PDB entry 8VVB | X-ray diffraction, 1.78 A resolution | chains A and B

Chain A:
Protein: L5A7 Heavy Chain
Organism: Homo sapiens
Amino-acid sequence (230 residues; row label = number of the first residue in the row; a row labelled like 35A-35B holds insertion residues (35A, then the next letters in order)):
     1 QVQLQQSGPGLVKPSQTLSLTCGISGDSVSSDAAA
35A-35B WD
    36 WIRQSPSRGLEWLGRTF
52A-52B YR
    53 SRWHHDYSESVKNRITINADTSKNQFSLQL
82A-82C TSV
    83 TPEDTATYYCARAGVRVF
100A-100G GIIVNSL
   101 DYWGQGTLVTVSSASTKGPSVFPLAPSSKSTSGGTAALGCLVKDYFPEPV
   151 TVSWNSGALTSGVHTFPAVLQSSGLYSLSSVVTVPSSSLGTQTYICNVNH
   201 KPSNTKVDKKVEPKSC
Not modelled in the structure: 129-134
Disulfides: Cys-22/Cys-92, Cys-140/Cys-196

Chain B:
Protein: L5A7 Light Chain
Organism: Homo sapiens
Amino-acid sequence (210 residues; each row starts with the number of its first residue; note: 4 numbers in that range are skipped by the numbering (no residue carries them; nothing is unmodelled there)):
     1 AIQLTQSPSSLSASVGDRVTITCRASQATSSYLAWYQQKPGKAPKLLIYA
    51 ASTLQSGVPSRFSGSGSGTDFTLTITSLQPEDFATYYCQLS
    96 KTFGPGTKVEIKRTVAAPSVFIFPPSDEQLKSGTASVVCLLNNFYPREAK
   146 VQWKVDNALQSGNSQESVTEQDSKDSTYSLSSTLTLSKADYEKHKVYACE
   196 VTHQGLSSPVTKSFNRGEC
Not modelled in the structure: 214
Disulfides: Cys-23/Cys-88, Cys-134/Cys-194

How chain A and chain B interact:
Pairs across the interface (57):
  Gln-39(A) / Gln-38(B)  hydrogen bond
  Gln-39(A) / Tyr-87(B)  hydrogen bond
  Leu-45(A) / Tyr-87(B)  hydrophobic
  Leu-45(A) / Phe-98(B)  hydrophobic
  Trp-47(A) / Lys-96(B)
  Arg-50(A) / Lys-96(B)
  Asp-58(A) / Lys-96(B)
  Tyr-91(A) / Gln-38(B)
  Tyr-91(A) / Lys-42(B)
  Tyr-91(A) / Ala-43(B)  hydrophobic
  Val-97(A) / Leu-46(B)  hydrophobic
  Val-97(A) / Tyr-49(B)
  Val-99(A) / Tyr-49(B)  hydrophobic
  Phe-100(A) / Ala-50(B)  hydrophobic
  Val-100D(A) / Tyr-32(B)  hydrophobic
  Ser-100F(A) / Ala-34(B)
  Ser-100F(A) / Tyr-36(B)
  Ser-100F(A) / Tyr-49(B)
  Leu-100G(A) / Tyr-36(B)  hydrogen bond (backbone-side chain)
  Leu-100G(A) / Leu-46(B)
  Leu-100G(A) / Gln-89(B)
  Leu-100G(A) / Phe-98(B)  hydrophobic
  Asp-101(A) / Gln-55(B)  hydrogen bond
  Trp-103(A) / Ala-43(B)  hydrophobic
  Trp-103(A) / Pro-44(B)  hydrogen bond (side chain-backbone)
  Gly-104(A) / Ala-43(B)
  Val-121(A) / Glu-123(B)
  Phe-122(A) / Ser-121(B)
  Phe-122(A) / Gln-124(B)
  Pro-123(A) / Ser-121(B)
  Leu-124(A) / Phe-118(B)
  Ala-125(A) / Phe-118(B)
  Thr-135(A) / Phe-116(B)
  Ala-137(A) / Phe-116(B)  hydrophobic
  Ala-137(A) / Phe-118(B)
  Leu-141(A) / Ser-131(B)
  Lys-143(A) / Gln-124(B)
  Lys-143(A) / Ser-131(B)
  His-164(A) / Asn-137(B)
  His-164(A) / Asn-138(B)  hydrogen bond
  His-164(A) / Ser-174(B)  hydrogen bond
  Phe-166(A) / Leu-135(B)  hydrophobic
  Phe-166(A) / Ser-162(B)
  Phe-166(A) / Thr-164(B)
  Phe-166(A) / Ser-174(B)
  Phe-166(A) / Leu-175(B)
  Phe-166(A) / Ser-176(B)
  Pro-167(A) / Ser-162(B)  hydrogen bond (backbone-side chain)
  Pro-167(A) / Val-163(B)
  Val-169(A) / Gln-160(B)
  Val-169(A) / Glu-161(B)
  Leu-170(A) / Gln-160(B)  hydrogen bond (backbone-side chain)
  Gln-171(A) / Gln-160(B)
  Val-181(A) / Leu-135(B)  hydrophobic
  Thr-183(A) / Asn-137(B)
  Lys-209(A) / Glu-123(B)  salt bridge
  Lys-214(A) / Asp-122(B)  salt bridge
Also at the interface, not in a pair above, chain A (40 interface residues in all): Ile-37, Arg-98, Ile-100B, Ala-136, Leu-138, Ser-179
Also at the interface, not in a pair above, chain B (37 interface residues in all): Thr-53, Thr-129, Val-133, Thr-180

In short:
40 residues of chain A and 37 residues of chain B are in contact; the contacts include 9 hydrogen bonds and 2
salt bridges. Polar pairs include Lys-209(A)/Glu-123(B), Lys-214(A)/Asp-122(B) and Gln-39(A)/Gln-38(B).
Chain A is L5A7 Heavy Chain and chain B is L5A7 Light Chain, both from Homo sapiens; the structure, Influenza
antibody L5A7 Fab, was determined by X-ray diffraction together with 8VUE from the same study.
